8Z18 - chains B and F of the 8 polymer chains in the assembly; structure by electron microscopy, 3.94 A resolution.

== Chain B ==
Molecule: SIR2-like domain-containing protein
Organism: Bacillus subtilis subsp. natto (strain BEST195)
UniProtKB: D4G637 (D4G637_BACNB); numbering as in UniProt (aligned over 1-1005)
Chain sequence (1005 residues; each row starts with the number of its first residue):
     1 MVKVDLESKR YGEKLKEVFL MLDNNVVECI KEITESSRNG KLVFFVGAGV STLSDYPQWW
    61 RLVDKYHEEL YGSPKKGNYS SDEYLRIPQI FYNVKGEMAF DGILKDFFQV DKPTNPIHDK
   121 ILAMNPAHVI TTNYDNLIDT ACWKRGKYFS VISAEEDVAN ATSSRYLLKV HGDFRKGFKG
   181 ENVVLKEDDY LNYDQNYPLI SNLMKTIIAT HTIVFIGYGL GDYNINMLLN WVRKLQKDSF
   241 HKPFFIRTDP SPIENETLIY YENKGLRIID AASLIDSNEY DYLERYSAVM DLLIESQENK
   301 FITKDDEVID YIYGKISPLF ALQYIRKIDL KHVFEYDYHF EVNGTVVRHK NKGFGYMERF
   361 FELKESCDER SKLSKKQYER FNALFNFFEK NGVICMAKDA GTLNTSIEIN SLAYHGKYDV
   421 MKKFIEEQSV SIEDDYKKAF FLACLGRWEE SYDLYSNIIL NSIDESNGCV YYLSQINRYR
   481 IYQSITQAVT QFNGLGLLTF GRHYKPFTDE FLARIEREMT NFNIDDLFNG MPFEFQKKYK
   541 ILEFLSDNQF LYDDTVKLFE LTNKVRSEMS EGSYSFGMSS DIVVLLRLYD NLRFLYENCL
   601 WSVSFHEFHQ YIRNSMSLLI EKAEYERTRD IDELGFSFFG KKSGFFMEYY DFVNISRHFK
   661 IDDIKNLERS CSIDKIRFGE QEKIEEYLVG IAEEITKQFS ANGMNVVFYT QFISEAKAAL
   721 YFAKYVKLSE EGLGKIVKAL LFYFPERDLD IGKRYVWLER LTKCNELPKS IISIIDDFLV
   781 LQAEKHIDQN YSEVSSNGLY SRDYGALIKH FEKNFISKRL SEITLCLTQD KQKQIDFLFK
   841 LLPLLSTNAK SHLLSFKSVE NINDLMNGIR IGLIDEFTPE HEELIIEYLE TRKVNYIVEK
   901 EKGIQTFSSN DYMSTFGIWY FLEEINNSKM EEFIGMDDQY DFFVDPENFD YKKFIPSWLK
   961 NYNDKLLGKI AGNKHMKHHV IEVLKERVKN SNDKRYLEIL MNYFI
Not modelled in the structure: 1-8

== Chain F ==
Molecule: Bacillus phage SPR Tube protein
Organism: Bacillus phage SPR
UniProtKB: A0A162TY69 (A0A162TY69_BACIU); residues 1-264 here = UniProt positions 1-264
Chain sequence (264 residues; each row starts with the number of its first residue):
     1 MKTVIQDTAD VYFKRKSDGK LVFTAEAQTA SFSQAISEEK LRGGIGNKPL YILKSEKEIN
    61 LTVKNAFFDL EWLAMTQGET IQEETKVKVF DREHGLIVDD TNKVTLKGKP VSDVTFYNKK
   121 GLTYKIAVST DGTYTIPTAF AAAKDKLTAV YQIEKVGRRL AIKASKFSER YEVEYRTIAY
   181 NPDTEEVYSD IYIQFPNVSP SGEFEMSLEN GNALAPEIKF EALADTDTDE MAVVIEASRD
   241 ENTAAPVEDT TGSTQSSDLG GTTE
Not modelled in the structure: 1-2, 77-167, 239-264

== Interface between chain B and chain F ==
Residue-residue contacts (92; chain B residue first):
  Gln483(B) - Gly211(F)
  Gln487(B) - Ser207(F)  hydrogen bond (side chain-backbone)
  Gln487(B) - Leu208(F)
  Gln487(B) - Glu209(F)
  Gln491(B) - Phe204(F)
  Gln491(B) - Glu205(F)
  Gly494(B) - Phe68(F)
  Leu495(B) - Phe68(F)  hydrophobic
  Leu497(B) - Trp72(F)  hydrophobic
  Leu497(B) - Leu73(F)  hydrophobic
  Leu497(B) - Thr76(F)
  Leu498(B) - Val22(F)  hydrophobic
  Leu498(B) - Phe23(F)  hydrophobic
  Leu498(B) - Pro200(F)
  Gly501(B) - Thr76(F)
  Arg502(B) - Thr76(F)
  Asn548(B) - Asn210(F)  hydrogen bond (backbone-side chain)
  Asn548(B) - Gly211(F)
  Phe550(B) - Asn210(F)
  Ser604(B) - Leu208(F)
  Phe605(B) - Leu208(F)
  His606(B) - Ser207(F)  hydrogen bond
  His606(B) - Glu209(F)
  Glu607(B) - Glu209(F)  hydrogen bond (backbone-side chain)
  Glu607(B) - Asn210(F)  hydrogen bond
  Lys660(B) - Glu203(F)
  Thr710(B) - Glu205(F)
  Thr710(B) - Met206(F)
  Gln711(B) - Met206(F)  hydrogen bond
  Lys717(B) - Glu203(F)  salt bridge
  Tyr755(B) - Glu39(F)  hydrogen bond
  Val756(B) - Ser37(F)
  Glu759(B) - Glu39(F)
  Glu759(B) - Lys40(F)  salt bridge
  Thr762(B) - Lys40(F)
  Lys763(B) - Lys40(F)
  Glu793(B) - Asp225(F)
  Val794(B) - Leu223(F)  hydrophobic
  Val794(B) - Ala224(F)
  Val794(B) - Asp225(F)
  Ser795(B) - Leu223(F)
  Ser795(B) - Ala224(F)  hydrogen bond (backbone-backbone)
  Ser796(B) - Lys57(F)
  Ser796(B) - Glu58(F)
  Ser796(B) - Glu221(F)  hydrogen bond
  Ser796(B) - Leu223(F)
  Asn797(B) - Glu56(F)
  Asn797(B) - Glu58(F)
  Gly798(B) - Glu38(F)
  Leu799(B) - Glu38(F)
  Tyr800(B) - Ala224(F)
  Tyr800(B) - Asp225(F)  hydrogen bond (side chain-backbone)
  Tyr800(B) - Thr226(F)  hydrogen bond (side chain-backbone)
  Arg802(B) - Thr226(F)
  Asp803(B) - Glu38(F)
  Asp803(B) - Glu39(F)
  Ala806(B) - Glu39(F)
  Leu807(B) - Glu39(F)  hydrogen bond (backbone-side chain)
  Asn863(B) - Asp227(F)
  Ile869(B) - Ile52(F)  hydrophobic
  Arg870(B) - Ile45(F)
  Ile874(B) - Leu50(F)
  Asp875(B) - Pro49(F)
  Asp875(B) - Leu50(F)
  Phe877(B) - Leu50(F)  hydrophobic
  Glu899(B) - Ile235(F)
  Lys902(B) - Ile235(F)
  Gly903(B) - Ile235(F)
  Gln905(B) - Val233(F)
  Gln905(B) - Val234(F)
  Gln905(B) - Ile235(F)
  Phe907(B) - Lys57(F)  hydrogen bond (backbone-side chain)
  Phe907(B) - Glu230(F)
  Phe907(B) - Ala232(F)
  Phe907(B) - Val233(F)  hydrophobic
  Phe907(B) - Val234(F)  hydrophobic
  Ser908(B) - Thr228(F)
  Ser908(B) - Asp229(F)
  Asp911(B) - Leu53(F)
  Asp911(B) - Asp229(F)
  Tyr912(B) - Asp227(F)  hydrogen bond (side chain-backbone)
  Tyr912(B) - Asp229(F)
  Ser914(B) - Leu53(F)
  Thr915(B) - Leu53(F)
  Trp919(B) - Tyr51(F)  hydrogen bond (side chain-backbone)
  Leu922(B) - Tyr51(F)  hydrophobic
  Glu924(B) - Pro49(F)
  Glu924(B) - Tyr51(F)  hydrogen bond
  Ser957(B) - Gln34(F)
  Asn961(B) - Ser55(F)  hydrogen bond
  Asp964(B) - Arg42(F)  salt bridge
  Tyr1003(B) - Arg42(F)  hydrogen bond
Other interface residues (no listed pair), chain B (67 interface residues in all): Ser484, His503, Gln549, Ser714, Ser792, His810, Ile904, Asn910
Other interface residues (no listed pair), chain F (53 interface residues in all): Gly43, Arg170, Tyr171, Asn197, Ser199, Ala213, Ala222, Glu236

== Overview ==
67 residues of chain B face 53 of chain F across their interface; the contacts include 18 hydrogen bonds and 3
salt bridges. Polar pairs include Lys717(B)-Glu203(F), Glu759(B)-Lys40(F) and Asp964(B)-Arg42(F).
Chain B is SIR2-like domain-containing protein (Bacillus subtilis subsp. natto (strain BEST195)) and chain F
is Bacillus phage SPR Tube protein (Bacillus phage SPR); the structure, The tetramer complex of DSR2 and
tube-forming domain of phage tail tube protein, was determined by electron microscopy together with 8YKF,
8YL5, 8YLN, 8YLT and 8ZTR from the same study.
